4Q57 - chains A and B; structure by X-ray diffraction, 1.80 A resolution.

Chain A:
Molecule: Calmodulin
Source organism: Homo sapiens
Notes: fragment: N-terminal domain
UniProt: P62158 (CALM_HUMAN); residues 9-73 here correspond to UniProt positions 10-74 (UniProt number = residue number + 1)
Chain sequence (65 residues; numbered 9 to 73; the number before each row is that of its first residue):
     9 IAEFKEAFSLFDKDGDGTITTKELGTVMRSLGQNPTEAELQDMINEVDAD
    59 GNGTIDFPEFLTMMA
Ion coordination: Ca2+ site 1: Asp20, Asp22, Asp24, Thr26, Glu31; Ca2+ site 2: Asp56, Asp58, Asn60, Thr62, Glu67

Chain B:
Molecule: Plectin
Source organism: Mus musculus
Notes: fragment: actin-binding domain
UniProt: Q9QXS1 (PLEC_MOUSE); numbering as in UniProt (aligned over 23-263)
Chain sequence (244 residues; each row starts with the number of its first residue; note: 23 numbers in that range are skipped by the numbering (no residue carries them; nothing is unmodelled there); numbers below 1 keep their minus sign (Gly-3 is residue -3)):
    -3 GPM
    23 DNLYLAVLRASEGKKDERDRVQKKTFTKWVNKHLIKAQRHISDLYEDLRD
    73 GHNLISLLEVLSGDSLPREKGRMRFHKLQNVQIALDYLRHRQVKLVNIRN
   123 DDIADGNPKLTLGLIWTIILHFQISDIQVSGQSEDMTAKEKLLLWSQRMV
   173 EGYQGLRCDNFTTSWRDGRLFNAIIHRHKPMLIDMNKVYRQTNLENLDQA
   223 FSVAERDLGVTRLLDPEDVDVPQPDEKSIITYVSSLYDAMP
Differences from the reference sequence: expression tag (-3 to -1)
Ion coordination: Mg2+: Asn122, Asp123

How chain A and chain B interact:
Contacting residue pairs - 23 pairs, chain A then chain B:
  Glu11(A) with Lys37(B), salt bridge
  Glu14(A) with Lys36(B); Arg40(B), salt bridge
  Leu18(A) with Ala32(B)
  Phe19(A) with Ala28(B); Val29(B), hydrophobic; Ala32(B), hydrophobic
  Leu32(A) with Leu25(B), hydrophobic
  Leu39(A) with Arg31(B); Ala32(B), hydrophobic
  Gln41(A) with Arg31(B)
  Met51(A) with Asn24(B); Leu25(B)
  Glu54(A) with Pro-2(B); Met-1(B), hydrogen bond (side chain-backbone); Asp23(B), hydrogen bond (side chain-backbone)
  Val55(A) with Leu25(B), hydrophobic
  Phe68(A) with Val29(B), hydrophobic
  Met71(A) with Leu25(B), hydrophobic; Tyr26(B); Val29(B), hydrophobic
  Met72(A) with Tyr26(B), hydrophobic; Val29(B), hydrophobic
Also at the interface, not in a pair above, chain A (18 interface residues in all): Ala15, Val35, Met36, Ile52, Ile63
Also at the interface, not in a pair above, chain B (14 interface residues in all): Ser33

In short:
18 residues of chain A face 14 of chain B across their interface, with 2 hydrogen bonds and 2 salt bridges.
Polar pairs include Glu11(A)-Lys37(B), Glu14(A)-Arg40(B) and Glu54(A)-Met-1(B). Asp20(A), Asp22(A), Asp24(A),
Thr26(A) and Glu31(A) form the Ca2+ site 1.
Chain A is Calmodulin (Homo sapiens) and chain B is Plectin (Mus musculus); the structure, Crystal structure
of the plectin 1a actin-binding domain/N-terminal domain of calmodulin complex, was determined by X-ray
diffraction.
